9NTN - chains A and B of the 4 polymer chains in the assembly; structure by X-ray diffraction, 2.43 A resolution.

Chain A (and B):
Name: Cap10
Notes: chain B of this document is another copy of the same molecule, construct and numbering; everything in this record applies to it too
Amino-acid sequence (332 residues; row label = number of the first residue in the row):
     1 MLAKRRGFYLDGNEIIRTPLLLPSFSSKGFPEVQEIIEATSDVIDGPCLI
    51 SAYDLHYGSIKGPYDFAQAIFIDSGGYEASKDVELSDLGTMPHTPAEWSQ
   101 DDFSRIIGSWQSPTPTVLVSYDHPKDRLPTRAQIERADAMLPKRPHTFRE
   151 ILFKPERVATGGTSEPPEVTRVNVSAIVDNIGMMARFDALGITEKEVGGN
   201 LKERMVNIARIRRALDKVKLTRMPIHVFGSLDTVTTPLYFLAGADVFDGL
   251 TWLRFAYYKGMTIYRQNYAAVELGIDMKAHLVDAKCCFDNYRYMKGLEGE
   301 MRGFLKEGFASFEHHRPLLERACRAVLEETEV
Unresolved in the structure: 92, 328-332 (chain B: 90-94, 331-332)
Ligand contacts: 2KA (2-amino-4-oxo-4,7-dihydro-3H-pyrrolo[2,3-d]pyrimidine-5-carboxylic acid): Asp73, Ser74, Gly75, Gly76, Tyr77, Glu84, Asp122, Leu152, Lys154, Thr193, Phe228, Gly229
From the paper describing this entry:
  - binding site for 2KA: Asp73, Ser74, Asp122, Lys154
  - catalytic residues: His226, Asp248
  - contacts within the chain: His226-Asp248 (hydrogen bond)

Chain A / chain B interface:
Residue-residue contacts - 64 pairs, chain A then chain B:
  Gly29(A) - Gly89(B)
  Leu85(A) - Tyr264(B)  hydrogen bond (backbone-side chain)
  Leu85(A) - Gln266(B)
  Ser86(A) - Tyr264(B)  hydrogen bond (backbone-side chain)
  Leu88(A) - Leu88(B)
  Leu88(A) - Arg254(B)
  Leu88(A) - Phe255(B)  hydrophobic
  Gly89(A) - Leu88(B)
  Gly89(A) - Gly89(B)
  Met91(A) - Gly29(B)
  Gly199(A) - Ala279(B)
  Asn200(A) - Ile275(B)
  Asn200(A) - Asp276(B)  hydrogen bond
  Asn200(A) - Met277(B)
  Leu201(A) - Ala270(B)  hydrophobic
  Leu201(A) - Ile275(B)  hydrogen bond (backbone-backbone)
  Lys202(A) - Ile275(B)  hydrogen bond (backbone-backbone)
  Lys202(A) - Asp276(B)  salt bridge
  Asp232(A) - Tyr264(B)
  Asp232(A) - Asn267(B)
  Thr233(A) - Asn267(B)
  Val234(A) - Asn267(B)
  Val234(A) - Ala270(B)  hydrophobic
  Thr235(A) - Asn267(B)
  Arg254(A) - Leu88(B)
  Phe255(A) - Leu88(B)  hydrophobic
  Phe255(A) - Phe255(B)  hydrophobic
  Phe255(A) - Tyr264(B)  hydrophobic
  Met261(A) - Ile263(B)  hydrophobic
  Met261(A) - Val271(B)  hydrophobic
  Thr262(A) - Ile263(B)
  Thr262(A) - Tyr264(B)  hydrogen bond (backbone-backbone)
  Thr262(A) - Asn267(B)  hydrogen bond
  Ile263(A) - Met261(B)  hydrophobic
  Ile263(A) - Thr262(B)
  Tyr264(A) - Leu85(B)  hydrogen bond (side chain-backbone)
  Tyr264(A) - Ser86(B)  hydrogen bond (side chain-backbone)
  Tyr264(A) - Asp232(B)
  Tyr264(A) - Phe255(B)  hydrophobic
  Tyr264(A) - Thr262(B)  hydrogen bond (backbone-backbone)
  Gln266(A) - Leu85(B)
  Asn267(A) - Asp232(B)
  Asn267(A) - Thr233(B)
  Asn267(A) - Val234(B)
  Asn267(A) - Thr235(B)
  Asn267(A) - Met261(B)
  Asn267(A) - Thr262(B)  hydrogen bond
  Ala270(A) - Leu201(B)  hydrophobic
  Ala270(A) - Val234(B)  hydrophobic
  Ala270(A) - Leu318(B)
  Val271(A) - His315(B)
  Val271(A) - Leu318(B)  hydrophobic
  Ile275(A) - Asn200(B)
  Ile275(A) - Leu201(B)  hydrogen bond (backbone-backbone)
  Ile275(A) - Lys202(B)  hydrogen bond (backbone-backbone)
  Ile275(A) - Ala322(B)  hydrophobic
  Asp276(A) - Asn200(B)  hydrogen bond
  Asp276(A) - Lys202(B)  salt bridge
  Met277(A) - Asn200(B)  hydrogen bond (backbone-side chain)
  Ala279(A) - Gly199(B)
  His315(A) - Val271(B)
  Leu318(A) - Ala270(B)
  Leu318(A) - Val271(B)  hydrophobic
  Ala322(A) - Ile275(B)  hydrophobic
Interface residues without a listed pair, chain A (33 interface residues in all): Thr90, Arg204
Interface residues without a listed pair, chain B (34 interface residues in all): Asp87, Glu194, Arg204, Tyr258

In short:
33 residues of chain A and 34 residues of chain B are in contact, with 15 hydrogen bonds and 2 salt bridges.
Polar contacts include Lys202(A)-Asp276(B), Leu85(A)-Tyr264(B) and Ser86(A)-Tyr264(B). Ligands of chain A:
compound 2KA. From the paper: catalytic residues His226(A) and Asp248(A); a binding site for 2KA at Asp73(A),
Ser74(A) and Asp122(A) among others.
Chain A and chain B are both Cap10; the structure, Structure of Cap10-CdnD complex containing NDG
modification, was determined by X-ray diffraction together with 9NTO from the same study.
